PDB entry 2CC2 | X-ray diffraction, 2.00 A resolution | chains A and C of the 3 polymer chains in the assembly

# Chain A (and C)
Protein: 5'-fluoro-5'-deoxyadenosine synthase
Source organism: Streptomyces cattleya
Notes: EC 2.5.1.63; chain C of this document is another copy of the same molecule, construct and numbering; everything in this record applies to it too
UniProt: Q70GK9 (Q70GK9_STRCT); residue numbers follow UniProt; this construct covers 1-299
Amino-acid sequence (299 residues; row label = number of the first residue in the row):
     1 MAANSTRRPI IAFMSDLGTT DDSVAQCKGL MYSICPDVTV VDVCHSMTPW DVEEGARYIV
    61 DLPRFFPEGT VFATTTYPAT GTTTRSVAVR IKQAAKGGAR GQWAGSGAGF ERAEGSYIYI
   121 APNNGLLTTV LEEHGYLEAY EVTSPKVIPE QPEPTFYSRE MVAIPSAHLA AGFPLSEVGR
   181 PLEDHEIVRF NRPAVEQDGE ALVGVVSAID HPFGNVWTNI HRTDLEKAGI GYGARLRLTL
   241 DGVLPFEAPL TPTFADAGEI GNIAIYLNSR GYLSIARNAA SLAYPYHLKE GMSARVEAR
Not modelled in the structure: 1-7, 100, 299 (chain C: 1-7, 97-101, 299)
Small-molecule neighbours:
  - 5'-deoxyadenosine (5AD), molecule 1: Asp16, Leu17, Trp50, Thr76, Tyr77, Pro78, Thr80, Thr155, Phe156, Tyr157, Ser158
  - 5'-deoxyadenosine (5AD), molecule 2: Phe213, Asn215, Phe254, Ala276, Arg277, Asn278, Ala279, Ala280

# How chain A and chain C interact
Contacting residue pairs (75; chain A residue first):
  Ile10(A) - Tyr32(C)  hydrophobic
  Thr39(A) - Tyr32(C)
  Val41(A) - Lys28(C)
  Val41(A) - Tyr32(C)  hydrophobic
  Asp42(A) - Ala25(C)
  Val43(A) - Asp21(C)
  Val43(A) - Asp22(C)
  Val43(A) - Ala25(C)  hydrophobic
  Cys44(A) - Thr19(C)
  Cys44(A) - Asp21(C)
  Ser46(A) - Thr19(C)
  Ser46(A) - Thr20(C)
  Tyr58(A) - Thr20(C)  hydrogen bond (side chain-backbone)
  Tyr58(A) - Asp21(C)
  Tyr58(A) - Asp22(C)
  Leu62(A) - Asp22(C)
  Phe65(A) - Gln26(C)
  Phe65(A) - Gly29(C)
  Phe65(A) - Leu30(C)  hydrogen bond (backbone-backbone)
  Phe65(A) - Ser33(C)  hydrogen bond (backbone-side chain)
  Phe65(A) - Arg159(C)
  Phe66(A) - Ala25(C)
  Phe66(A) - Gly29(C)
  Phe66(A) - Ser33(C)
  Pro67(A) - Gly29(C)
  Pro67(A) - Ser33(C)
  Gly98(A) - Glu153(C)
  Ala99(A) - Glu153(C)  hydrogen bond (backbone-side chain)
  Gln102(A) - Gln151(C)  hydrogen bond (side chain-backbone)
  Gln102(A) - Glu153(C)
  Ala104(A) - Leu30(C)  hydrophobic
  Gly105(A) - Pro149(C)
  Gly105(A) - Ile164(C)
  Ser106(A) - Pro145(C)
  Ser106(A) - Lys146(C)
  Ser106(A) - Val147(C)
  Ser106(A) - Ile148(C)
  Ser106(A) - Pro149(C)
  Ser106(A) - Ile164(C)
  Ser106(A) - His168(C)  hydrogen bond
  Gly107(A) - Pro145(C)  hydrogen bond (backbone-backbone)
  Gly107(A) - Ile148(C)  hydrogen bond (backbone-backbone)
  Gly107(A) - Pro149(C)
  Gly107(A) - Glu150(C)  hydrogen bond (backbone-backbone)
  Ala108(A) - Glu150(C)
  Phe110(A) - Leu30(C)  hydrophobic
  Phe110(A) - Ile34(C)  hydrophobic
  Arg112(A) - Ser33(C)  hydrogen bond
  Asp210(A) - Asp21(C)
  His211(A) - Thr20(C)
  Pro212(A) - Asp16(C)
  Pro212(A) - Leu17(C)
  Pro212(A) - Pro49(C)
  Phe213(A) - Asp16(C)
  Phe213(A) - Pro49(C)  hydrophobic
  Phe213(A) - Trp50(C)  hydrophobic
  Pro252(A) - Pro154(C)
  Pro252(A) - Thr155(C)
  Thr253(A) - Thr80(C)  hydrogen bond (side chain-backbone)
  Thr253(A) - Gly81(C)
  Thr253(A) - Pro154(C)  hydrogen bond (side chain-backbone)
  Phe254(A) - Thr80(C)
  Phe254(A) - Thr155(C)
  Ala255(A) - Thr82(C)
  Tyr266(A) - Thr155(C)
  Asn268(A) - Glu153(C)
  Asn268(A) - Thr155(C)
  Ser269(A) - Glu153(C)
  Ser269(A) - Thr155(C)  hydrogen bond (backbone-side chain)
  Arg270(A) - Asp21(C)  salt bridge
  Arg270(A) - Asp22(C)  salt bridge
  Arg270(A) - Ser23(C)
  Arg270(A) - Gln26(C)
  Ala279(A) - Trp50(C)
  Ala280(A) - Trp50(C)
Other interface residues (no listed pair), chain A (42 interface residues in all): Arg8, Arg57, Asp61, Trp217, Leu267, Ser281
Other interface residues (no listed pair), chain C (37 interface residues in all): Gly18, Pro36, Pro78, Phe156

# In short
Chain A and chain C form an interface of 42 and 37 residues respectively; the contacts include 13 hydrogen
bonds and 2 salt bridges. Polar contacts include Arg270(A)-Asp21(C), Arg270(A)-Asp22(C) and Tyr58(A)-Thr20(C).
Ligands of chain A: 5'-deoxyadenosine.
Both chains are 5'-fluoro-5'-deoxyadenosine synthase (Streptomyces cattleya). Entry 2CC2 (X-ray crystal
structure of 5'-fluorodeoxyadenosine synthase from Streptomyces cattleya complexed with 5'deoxyadenosine) was
determined by X-ray diffraction (same publication as 2CBX, 2C5B and 2C4U).
